Entry 6FLQ (electron microscopy, 3.60 A resolution); this record covers chains D and T of the 9 polymer chains in the assembly.

== Chain D ==
Name: DNA-directed RNA polymerase subunit beta'
From: Escherichia coli (strain K12)
Notes: EC 2.7.7.6
UniProt: P0A8T7 (RPOC_ECOLI); numbering as in UniProt (aligned over 1-1407)
Sequence (1407 residues; numbered 1 to 1407; the number before each row is that of its first residue):
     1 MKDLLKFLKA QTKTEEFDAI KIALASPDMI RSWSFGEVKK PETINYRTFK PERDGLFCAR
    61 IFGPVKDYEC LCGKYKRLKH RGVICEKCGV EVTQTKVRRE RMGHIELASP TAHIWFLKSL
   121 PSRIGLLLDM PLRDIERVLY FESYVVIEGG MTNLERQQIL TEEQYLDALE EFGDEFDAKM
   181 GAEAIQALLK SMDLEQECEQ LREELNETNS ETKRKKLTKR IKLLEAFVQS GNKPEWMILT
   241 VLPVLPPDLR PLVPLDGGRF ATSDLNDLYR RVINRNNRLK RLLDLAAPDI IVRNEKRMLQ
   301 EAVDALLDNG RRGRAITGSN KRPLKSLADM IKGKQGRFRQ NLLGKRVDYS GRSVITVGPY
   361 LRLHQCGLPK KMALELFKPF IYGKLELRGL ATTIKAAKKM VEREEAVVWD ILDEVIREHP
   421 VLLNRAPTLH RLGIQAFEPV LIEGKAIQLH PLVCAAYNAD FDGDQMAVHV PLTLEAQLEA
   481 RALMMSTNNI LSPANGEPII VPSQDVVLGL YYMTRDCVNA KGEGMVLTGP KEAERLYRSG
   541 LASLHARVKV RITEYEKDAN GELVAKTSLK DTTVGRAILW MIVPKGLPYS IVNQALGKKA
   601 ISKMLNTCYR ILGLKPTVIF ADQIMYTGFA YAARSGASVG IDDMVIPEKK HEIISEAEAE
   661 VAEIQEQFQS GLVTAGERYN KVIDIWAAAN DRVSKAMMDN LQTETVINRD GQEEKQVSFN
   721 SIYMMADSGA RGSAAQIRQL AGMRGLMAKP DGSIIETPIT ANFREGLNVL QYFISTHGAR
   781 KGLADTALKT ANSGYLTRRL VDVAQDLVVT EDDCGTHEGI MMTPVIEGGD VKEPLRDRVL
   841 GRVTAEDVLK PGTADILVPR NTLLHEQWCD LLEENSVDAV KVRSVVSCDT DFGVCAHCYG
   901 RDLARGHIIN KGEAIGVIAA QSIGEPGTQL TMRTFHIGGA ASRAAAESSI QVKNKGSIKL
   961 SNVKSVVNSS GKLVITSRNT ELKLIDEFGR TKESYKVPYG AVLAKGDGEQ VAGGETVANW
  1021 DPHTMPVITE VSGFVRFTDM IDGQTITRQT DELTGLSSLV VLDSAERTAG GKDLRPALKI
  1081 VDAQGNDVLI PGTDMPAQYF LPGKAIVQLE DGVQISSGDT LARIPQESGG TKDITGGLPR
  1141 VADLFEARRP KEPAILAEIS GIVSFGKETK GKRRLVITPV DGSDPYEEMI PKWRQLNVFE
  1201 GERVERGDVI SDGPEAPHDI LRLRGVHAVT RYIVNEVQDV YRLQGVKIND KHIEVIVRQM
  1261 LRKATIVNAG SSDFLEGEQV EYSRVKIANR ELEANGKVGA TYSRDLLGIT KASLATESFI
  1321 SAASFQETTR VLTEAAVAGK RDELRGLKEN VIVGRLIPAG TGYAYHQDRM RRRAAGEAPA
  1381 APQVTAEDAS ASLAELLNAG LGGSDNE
Disordered / not traced: 1-15, 932-947, 1127-1136, 1376-1407
Metal / ion sites: Zn2+ site 1: Cys70, Cys72, Cys88; Mg2+: Asp462, Asp464; Zn2+ site 2: Cys814, Cys888, Cys895
UniProt features mapped onto this chain:
  - binding site (Zn(2+)): Cys70, Cys72, Cys85, Cys88, Cys814, Cys888, Cys895, Cys898
  - binding site (Mg(2+)): Asp460, Asp462, Asp464
  - modified residue: Lys983 (N6-acetyllysine)
  - mutagenesis: Gln504 (Q504P: Resistant to antibiotics salinamide A and B), Asn690 (N690D: Resistant to antibiotics salinamide A and B), Met697 (M697V: Resistant to antibiotics salinamide A and B), Ala735 (A735T: Resistant to antibiotics salinamide A and B), Arg738 (R738C/H/P/S: Resistant to antibiotics salinamide A and B), Ala748 (A748E: Resistant to antibiotics salinamide A and B), Pro758 (P758S/T: Resistant to antibiotics salinamide A and B), Phe763 (F763C: Resistant to antibiotics salinamide A and B), Ser775 (S775A: Resistant to antibiotics salinamide A and B), Ala779 (A779T/V: Resistant to antibiotics salinamide A and B), Arg780 (R780C: Resistant to antibiotics salinamide A and B), Gly782 (G782A/C: Resistant to antibiotics salinamide A and B), 1 further mutagenesis entry in UniProt
Reported in the primary citation:
  - binding site for the 39-nt DNA strand (chain T): Lys334, Arg339
  - binding site for the 21-nt RNA strand: Gln335

== Chain T ==
Molecule: 39-nt DNA strand
Sequence (39 nucleotides; each row starts with the number of its first residue):
     1 CTCTGAATCT CTTCCAGCAC ACATCGGTCA GTACGTCCC

== How chain D and chain T interact ==
Contacting residue pairs (19; chain D residue first):
  Ser210(D) - DT4(T)  hydrogen bond to the phosphate
  Ser210(D) - DG5(T)  hydrogen bond to the phosphate
  Glu211(D) - DG5(T)  hydrogen bond to the phosphate
  Thr212(D) - DT4(T)  sugar contact
  Thr212(D) - DG5(T)  phosphate contact
  Ala261(D) - DC25(T)  base contact
  Arg311(D) - DT13(T)  salt bridge to the phosphate
  Lys332(D) - DT13(T)  salt bridge to the phosphate
  Lys334(D) - DA16(T)  salt bridge to the phosphate
  Lys334(D) - DG17(T)  salt bridge to the phosphate
  Arg339(D) - DC15(T)  salt bridge to the phosphate
  Arg339(D) - DG17(T)  salt bridge to the phosphate
  Arg346(D) - DA19(T)  salt bridge to the phosphate
  Arg352(D) - DC18(T)  phosphate contact
  Thr790(D) - DA16(T)  base contact
  Tyr795(D) - DC14(T)  phosphate contact
  Tyr795(D) - DC15(T)  sugar contact
  Gln1326(D) - DC14(T)  sugar contact
  Glu1327(D) - DC14(T)  hydrogen bond to the phosphate
Other interface residues (no listed pair), chain D (21 interface residues in all): Leu120, Leu255, Gly318, Ala791, Gly794, Arg798, Lys1172
Other interface residues (no listed pair), chain T (13 interface residues in all): DA7, DT12, DG26

== Summary ==
21 residues of chain D and 13 residues of chain T are in contact, with 4 hydrogen bonds and 7 salt bridges.
Polar pairs include Ser210(D)-DT4(T), Ser210(D)-DG5(T) and Glu211(D)-DG5(T). The paper reports a binding site
for the 39-nt DNA strand (chain T) at Lys334(D) and Arg339(D); a binding site for the 21-nt RNA strand at
Gln335(D).
Here chain D is DNA-directed RNA polymerase subunit beta' (Escherichia coli (strain K12)) and chain T is a
39-nt DNA strand. Entry 6FLQ (CryoEM structure of E.coli RNA polymerase paused elongation complex bound to
NusA) was determined by electron microscopy (same publication as 6FLP).
